Entry 8PEL (X-ray diffraction, 3.81 A resolution); this record covers chains F and I of the 9 polymer chains in the assembly.

== Chain F ==
Protein: Exosome complex component MTR3
Organism: Thermochaetoides thermophila DSM 1495
Reference sequence: P0CT46 (MTR3_CHATD); numbering as in UniProt (aligned over 1-284)
Chain sequence (284 residues; numbered 1 to 284; the number before each row is that of its first residue):
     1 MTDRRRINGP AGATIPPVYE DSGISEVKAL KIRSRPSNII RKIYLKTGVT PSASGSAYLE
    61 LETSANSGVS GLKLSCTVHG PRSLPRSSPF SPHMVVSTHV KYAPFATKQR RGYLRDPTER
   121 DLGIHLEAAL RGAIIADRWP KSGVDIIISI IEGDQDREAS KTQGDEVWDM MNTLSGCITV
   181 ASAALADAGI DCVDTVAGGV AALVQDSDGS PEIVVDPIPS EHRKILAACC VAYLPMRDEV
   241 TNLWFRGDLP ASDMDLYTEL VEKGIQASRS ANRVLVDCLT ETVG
Disordered / not traced: 22-28, 156-162, 284

== Chain I ==
Protein: Putative exosome 3'->5 protein
Organism: Thermochaetoides thermophila DSM 1495
Reference sequence: G0SE33 (G0SE33_CHATD); residues 1-220 here = UniProt positions 1-220
Chain sequence (220 residues; each row starts with the number of its first residue):
     1 MTTTQPTLAL PGQLLGPISK YQPGPGTHVH ESNLYSSLLG TVHVTQPARA PGPVKRLNRI
    61 TPAPTPAELP TISVSAARPA GSAASGLVTG RKREILPEVG NIVLCRVIRI TPRQAVVTIL
   121 VCGDTVLDAE WQGLIRVQDI RATEKDRVKV YESFRPGDIV RAEVISLGDQ ANYYLSTARN
   181 ELGVILATSE AGNTMYPVSW REYRDPITGL TELRKVAKPY
Disordered / not traced: 1-7, 47-66, 78-91, 220

== How chain F and chain I interact ==
Contacting residue pairs - 39 pairs, chain F then chain I:
  Ser52(F) - Asp128(I)
  Ser54(F) - Glu94(I)  hydrogen bond
  Gly80(F) - Glu94(I)
  Pro81(F) - Glu94(I)
  Pro81(F) - Ala129(I)
  Pro81(F) - Trp131(I)
  Ser83(F) - Glu130(I)
  Ser83(F) - Trp131(I)
  Arg86(F) - Ala171(I)
  Ile135(F) - His28(I)
  Arg138(F) - Thr27(I)  hydrogen bond (side chain-backbone)
  Arg138(F) - His28(I)
  Arg138(F) - Ser37(I)  hydrogen bond
  Arg138(F) - Leu96(I)
  Trp139(F) - Arg93(I)
  Trp139(F) - Glu94(I)
  Trp139(F) - Leu96(I)
  Pro140(F) - Leu96(I)
  Lys141(F) - Gln170(I)
  Lys141(F) - Ala171(I)  hydrogen bond (side chain-backbone)
  Lys141(F) - Tyr173(I)
  Ser142(F) - Trp131(I)
  Gly189(F) - Leu38(I)
  Gly189(F) - Arg93(I)
  Ile190(F) - Leu38(I)
  Asp191(F) - Ser37(I)
  Asp191(F) - Leu38(I)
  Cys192(F) - Pro11(I)
  Cys192(F) - Ser37(I)  hydrogen bond (backbone-backbone)
  Val193(F) - Gly12(I)
  Val193(F) - His28(I)  hydrogen bond (backbone-side chain)
  Asp194(F) - Pro11(I)
  Asp194(F) - Gly12(I)
  Thr195(F) - Pro11(I)
  Arg237(F) - His30(I)
  Val276(F) - Leu10(I)  hydrophobic
  Leu279(F) - Leu10(I)  hydrophobic
  Leu279(F) - Leu39(I)  hydrophobic
  Thr280(F) - Leu10(I)
Other interface residues (no listed pair), chain F (26 interface residues in all): Arg82, Ala188, Met236
Other interface residues (no listed pair), chain I (21 interface residues in all): Ser36, Ile95

== In short ==
The interface between chain F and chain I involves 26 residues on one side and 21 on the other, with 6
hydrogen bonds. Polar pairs include Ser54(F)-Glu94(I), Arg138(F)-Thr27(I) and Arg138(F)-Ser37(I).
Chain F is Exosome complex component MTR3 and chain I is Putative exosome 3'->5 protein, both from
Thermochaetoides thermophila DSM 1495; the structure, Structure of C. thermophilum RNA exosome core, was
determined by X-ray diffraction.
